PDB entry 4UB4 | X-ray diffraction, 1.95 A resolution | chains A and T of the 4 polymer chains in the assembly

Chain A:
Molecule: DNA polymerase beta
Organism: Homo sapiens
Notes: EC 2.7.7.7, 4.2.99.-
UniProtKB: P06746 (DPOLB_HUMAN); numbering as in UniProt (aligned over 1-335)
Chain sequence (335 residues; numbered 1 to 335; the number before each row is that of its first residue):
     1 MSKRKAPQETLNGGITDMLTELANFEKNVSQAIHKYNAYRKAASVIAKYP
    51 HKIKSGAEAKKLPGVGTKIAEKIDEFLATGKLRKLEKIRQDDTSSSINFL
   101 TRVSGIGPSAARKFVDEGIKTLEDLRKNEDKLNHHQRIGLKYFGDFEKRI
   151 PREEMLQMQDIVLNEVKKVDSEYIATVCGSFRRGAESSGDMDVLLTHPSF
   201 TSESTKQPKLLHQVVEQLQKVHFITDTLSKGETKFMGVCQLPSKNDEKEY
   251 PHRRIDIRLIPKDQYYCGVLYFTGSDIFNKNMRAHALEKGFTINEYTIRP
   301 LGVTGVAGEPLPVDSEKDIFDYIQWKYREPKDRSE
Unresolved in the structure: 1-9
Bound ions: Ca2+ site 1: Asp-190, Asp-192, Asp-256 (together with 2'-deoxyguanosine-5'-triphosphate) (shared with 1 residue of chain P); Ca2+ site 2: Asp-190, Asp-192 (together with 2'-deoxyguanosine-5'-triphosphate)
Residues lining bound ligands: 2'-deoxyguanosine-5'-triphosphate (DGT): Arg-149, Gly-179, Ser-180, Arg-183, Ser-187, Ser-188, Gly-189, Asp-190, Asp-192, Tyr-271, Phe-272, Thr-273, Gly-274, Ser-275, Asp-276, Asn-279, Arg-283
Swiss-Prot annotation at these positions:
  - region: Arg-183 to Asp-192 (DNA-binding)
  - active site: Lys-72 (Nucleophile)
  - binding site (K(+)): Lys-60, Leu-62, Val-65, Thr-101, Val-103, Ile-106
  - binding site (Na(+)): Lys-60, Leu-62, Val-65, Thr-101, Val-103, Ile-106
  - binding site (dATP): Arg-149, Ser-180, Arg-183, Gly-189, Asp-190
  - binding site (dCTP): Arg-149, Ser-180, Arg-183, Gly-189, Asp-190
  - binding site (dGTP): Arg-149, Ser-180, Arg-183, Gly-189, Asp-190, Asp-192
  - binding site (dTTP): Arg-149, Ser-180, Arg-183, Gly-189, Asp-190
  - binding site (Mg(2+)): Asp-190, Asp-192, Asp-256
  - modified residue: Lys-72 (N6-acetyllysine), Arg-83 (Omega-N-methylarginine), Arg-152 (Omega-N-methylarginine)
  - cross-link (Glycyl lysine isopeptide (Lys-Gly)): Lys-41 (interchain with G-Cter in ubiquitin), Lys-61 (interchain with G-Cter in ubiquitin), Lys-81 (interchain with G-Cter in ubiquitin)
  - natural variant: Leu-22 (L22P: Found in a gastric cancer sample; uncertain significance), Tyr-39 (Y39C: Found in a gastric cancer sample; uncertain significance), Gly-118 (G118V: Decreased DNA-directed DNA polymerase activity), Arg-137 (R137Q: Decreased function in base-excision repair), Arg-149 (R149I: Decreased DNA-directed DNA polymerase activity), Asp-160 (D160N: Found in a gastric cancer sample; uncertain significance), Cys-239 (C239R: Found in a gastric cancer sample; uncertain significance), Lys-289 (K289M: Found in a colon cancer sample; uncertain significance), Asn-294 (N294D: Found in a gastric cancer sample; uncertain significance), Glu-295 (E295K: Found in a gastric cancer sample; uncertain significance)
  - mutagenesis: Phe-25 (F25W: No effect on 5'-dRP lyase activity. Decreased ssDNA binding), His-34 (H34G: Decreased 5'-dRP lyase activity. Decreased ssDNA binding), Lys-35 (K35A: Decreased 5'-dRP lyase activity. Decreased ssDNA binding. Loss of 5'-dRP lyase activity; when associated with A-68 and A-72. Decreased ssDNA binding; when associated with A-68 and A-72 ...), Tyr-39 (Y39F: No effect on 5'-dRP lyase activity; Y39Q: Abolishes DNA polymerase and 5'-dRP lyase activity), Lys-41 (K41R: Abolishes ubiquitination; when associated with R-61 and R-81), Lys-60 (K60A: Decreased 5'-dRP lyase activity. Decreased ssDNA binding), Lys-61 (K61R: Abolishes ubiquitination; when associated with R-41 and R-81), Lys-68 (K68A: No effect on 5'-dRP lyase activity. Decreased ssDNA binding. Loss of 5'-dRP lyase activity; when associated with A-35 and A-72. Decreased ssDNA binding; when associated with A-35 and A-72 ...), Glu-71 (E71Q: No effect on 5'-dRP lyase activity. No effect on structure shown by circular dichroism. No effect on ssDNA binding), Lys-72 (K72A: Severely reduced 5'-dRP lyase activity. Does not affect ssDNA binding. Loss of 5'-dRP lyase activity; when associated with A-35 and A-68. Decreased ssDNA binding ...), Glu-75 (E75A: Slightly decreased 5'-dRP lyase activity. Decreased ssDNA binding. No effect on structure shown by circular dichroism), Lys-81 (K81R: Abolishes ubiquitination; when associated with R-41 and R-61), 5 further mutagenesis entries in UniProt

Chain T:
Molecule: 16-nt DNA strand
Sequence (16 nucleotides; numbered 1 to 16; the number before each row is that of its first residue):
     1 CCGACCGCGCATCAGC

Chain A / chain T interface:
Residue-residue contacts (26):
  His-34(A) with DC5(T), stacking on the base
  Asn-133(A) with DT12(T), phosphate contact
  Ser-229(A) with DC10(T), phosphate contact; DA11(T), phosphate contact
  Lys-230(A) with DC10(T), hydrogen bond to the phosphate; DA11(T), hydrogen bond to the phosphate
  Gly-231(A) with DC10(T), hydrogen bond to the phosphate
  Glu-232(A) with DC10(T), hydrogen bond to the phosphate
  Thr-233(A) with DG9(T), hydrogen bond to the phosphate; DC10(T), hydrogen bond to the phosphate
  Lys-234(A) with DG9(T), phosphate contact; DC10(T), hydrogen bond to the phosphate
  Arg-258(A) with DG9(T), sugar contact
  Tyr-271(A) with DG7(T), base contact
  Lys-280(A) with DC6(T), salt bridge to the phosphate
  Arg-283(A) with DC6(T), hydrogen bond to the base; DG7(T), hydrogen bond to the sugar
  Ala-284(A) with DC6(T), sugar contact
  Leu-287(A) with DC6(T), phosphate contact; DG7(T), phosphate contact
  Thr-292(A) with DG7(T), hydrogen bond to the phosphate
  Ile-293(A) with DG7(T), sugar contact
  Asn-294(A) with DG7(T), phosphate contact; DC8(T), hydrogen bond to the phosphate
  Glu-295(A) with DC8(T), sugar contact
  Tyr-296(A) with DG9(T), hydrogen bond to the phosphate
Interface residues without a listed pair, chain A (21 interface residues in all): Arg-40, Arg-299

Overview:
21 residues of chain A face 8 of chain T across their interface, with 12 hydrogen bonds, 1 salt bridge and 1
aromatic stacking contact. Among the polar pairs are Arg-283(A)/DC6(T), Arg-283(A)/DG7(T) and
Lys-230(A)/DC10(T). Chain A binds 2'-deoxyguanosine-5'-triphosphate.
Here chain A is DNA polymerase beta (Homo sapiens) and chain T is a 16-nt DNA strand. Entry 4UB4 (DNA
polymerase beta substrate complex with a templating cytosine and incoming dGTP, 0 s) was determined by X-ray
diffraction, deposited together with 4UAW, 4UAY, 4UAZ, 4UB1, 4UB2, 4UB3 and 3 further entries.
